PDB entry 1RZ7 | X-ray diffraction, 2.00 A resolution | chains L and H

[Chain L]
Molecule: Fab 48d light chain
Organism: Homo sapiens
Notes: antibody fragment or engineered binder
Amino-acid sequence (212 residues; numbered 1 to 213; 1 number in that range is skipped by the numbering (no residue carries it; nothing is unmodelled there); the number before each row is that of its first residue):
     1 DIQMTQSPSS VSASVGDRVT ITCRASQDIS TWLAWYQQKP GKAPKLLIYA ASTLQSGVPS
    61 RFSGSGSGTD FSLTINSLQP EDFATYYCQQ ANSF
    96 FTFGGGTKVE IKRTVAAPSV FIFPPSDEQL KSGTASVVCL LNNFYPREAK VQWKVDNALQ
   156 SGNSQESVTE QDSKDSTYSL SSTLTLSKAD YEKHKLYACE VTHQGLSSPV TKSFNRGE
Unresolved in the structure: 1
Disulfides: Cys23-Cys88, Cys134-Cys194

[Chain H]
Molecule: Fab 48d heavy chain
Organism: Homo sapiens
Notes: antibody fragment or engineered binder
Amino-acid sequence (219 residues; each row starts with the number of its first residue; a row labelled like 82A-82C holds insertion residues (82A, then the next letters in order)):
     1 EVQLVQSGAE VKKPGATVKI SCKASGYTFS DFYMYWVRQA PGKGLEWMGL ID
   52A P
    53 EDADTMYAEK FRGRVTITAD TSTDTGYLEL
82A-82C SSL
    83 RSEDTAVYYC AADPWELN
100A-100B AF
   101 NVWGQGTLVS VSSASTKGPS VFPLAPSSKS TSGGTAALGC LVKDYFPEPV TVSWNSGALT
   161 SGVHTFPAVL QSSGLYSLSS VVTVPSSSLG TQTYICNVNH KPSNTKVDKK VEP
Disulfides: Cys22-Cys92, Cys140-Cys196

[How chain L and chain H interact]
Pairs across the interface (78; chain L residue first):
  Trp32(L) - Asn100(H)
  Ala34(L) - Ala100A(H)  hydrophobic
  Tyr36(L) - Ala100A(H)
  Tyr36(L) - Phe100B(H)  hydrogen bond (side chain-backbone)
  Gln38(L) - Gln39(H)  hydrogen bond
  Gln38(L) - Tyr91(H)
  Lys42(L) - Tyr91(H)
  Ala43(L) - Tyr91(H)  hydrophobic
  Ala43(L) - Gly104(H)
  Pro44(L) - Leu45(H)  hydrophobic
  Pro44(L) - Trp103(H)
  Leu46(L) - Ala100A(H)  hydrophobic
  Leu46(L) - Phe100B(H)
  Tyr49(L) - Leu99(H)
  Tyr49(L) - Ala100A(H)  hydrophobic
  Gln55(L) - Leu99(H)
  Gln55(L) - Asn101(H)  hydrogen bond
  Tyr87(L) - Gln39(H)  hydrogen bond
  Tyr87(L) - Lys43(H)
  Tyr87(L) - Gly44(H)
  Tyr87(L) - Leu45(H)
  Gln89(L) - Phe100B(H)
  Ala91(L) - Asn100(H)
  Phe94(L) - Trp47(H)  hydrophobic
  Phe94(L) - Met58(H)  hydrophobic
  Phe94(L) - Arg64(H)
  Phe96(L) - Tyr35(H)  hydrophobic
  Phe96(L) - Trp47(H)
  Phe96(L) - Leu50(H)  hydrophobic
  Phe96(L) - Phe100B(H)  hydrophobic
  Phe98(L) - Val37(H)  hydrophobic
  Phe98(L) - Leu45(H)
  Phe98(L) - Trp47(H)
  Phe98(L) - Trp103(H)  hydrophobic
  Phe116(L) - Lys129(H)
  Phe116(L) - Ser130(H)
  Phe116(L) - Thr131(H)
  Phe116(L) - Ser132(H)
  Ile117(L) - Lys129(H)  hydrogen bond (backbone-backbone)
  Phe118(L) - Leu124(H)
  Phe118(L) - Ala125(H)
  Phe118(L) - Ser130(H)
  Phe118(L) - Ala137(H)
  Ser121(L) - Phe122(H)
  Ser121(L) - Pro123(H)
  Glu123(L) - Val121(H)
  Glu123(L) - Phe122(H)
  Glu123(L) - Pro123(H)
  Glu123(L) - Lys209(H)  salt bridge
  Gln124(L) - Phe122(H)
  Gln124(L) - Lys143(H)
  Ser131(L) - Leu141(H)
  Ser131(L) - Lys143(H)
  Val133(L) - Leu124(H)  hydrophobic
  Leu135(L) - Phe166(H)  hydrophobic
  Asn137(L) - His164(H)  hydrogen bond
  Asn137(L) - Thr183(H)
  Asn138(L) - His164(H)
  Gln160(L) - Val169(H)
  Gln160(L) - Leu170(H)  hydrogen bond (side chain-backbone)
  Gln160(L) - Gln171(H)
  Glu161(L) - Val169(H)
  Ser162(L) - Phe166(H)
  Ser162(L) - Pro167(H)  hydrogen bond (side chain-backbone)
  Val163(L) - Pro167(H)
  Thr164(L) - Thr165(H)
  Thr164(L) - Phe166(H)
  Asp167(L) - His164(H)  salt bridge
  Lys169(L) - Ser161(H)
  Lys169(L) - Gly162(H)
  Ser174(L) - His164(H)  hydrogen bond
  Ser174(L) - Phe166(H)
  Leu175(L) - Phe166(H)
  Ser176(L) - Phe166(H)
  Ser176(L) - Ser179(H)  hydrogen bond
  Lys207(L) - Lys129(H)
  Ser208(L) - Lys129(H)  hydrogen bond (backbone-side chain)
  Glu213(L) - Lys129(H)
Interface residues without a listed pair, chain L (42 interface residues in all): Thr178, Thr180
Interface residues without a listed pair, chain H (45 interface residues in all): Glu46, Leu138, Val181

[Overview]
Chain L and chain H form an interface of 42 and 45 residues respectively, with 11 hydrogen bonds and 2 salt
bridges. Polar contacts include Glu123(L)-Lys209(H), Asp167(L)-His164(H) and Tyr36(L)-Phe100B(H).
Here chain L is Fab 48d light chain and chain H is Fab 48d heavy chain, both from Homo sapiens. Entry 1RZ7
(Crystal structure of human anti-HIV-1 GP120-reactive antibody 48D) was determined by X-ray diffraction (same
publication as 1RZF, 1RZG and 1RZI).
